PDB entry 2B7H | X-ray diffraction, 2.20 A resolution | chains B and D of the 4 polymer chains in the assembly

Chain B (and D):
Protein: hemoglobin beta chain
Organism: Dusicyon thous
Notes: chain D of this document is another copy of the same molecule, construct and numbering; everything in this record applies to it too
Reference sequence: P60526 (HBB_CHRBR); residues 1-146 here = UniProt positions 1-146
Chain sequence (146 residues; numbered 1 to 146; the number before each row is that of its first residue):
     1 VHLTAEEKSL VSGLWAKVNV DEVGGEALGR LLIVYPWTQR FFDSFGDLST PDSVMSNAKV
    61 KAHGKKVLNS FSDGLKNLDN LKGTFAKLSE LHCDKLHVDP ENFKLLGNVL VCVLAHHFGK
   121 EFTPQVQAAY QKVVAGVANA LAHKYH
Disordered / not traced: 1, 146 (chain D: 146)
Ion coordination: heme Fe near His92 (its only coordinating residue here)
Small-molecule neighbours: heme (HEM): Leu31, Thr38, Phe41, Phe42, Ser44, Phe45, Lys59, His63, Lys66, Val67, Ser70, Phe71, Phe85, Leu88, Leu91, His92, Leu96, Val98, Asn102, Phe103, Leu106, Val137, Leu141
Swiss-Prot annotation at these positions:
  - binding site (heme b): His63, His92
  - modified residue: Val1 (N-acetylvaline), Ser44 (Phosphoserine), Lys59 (N6-acetyllysine), Lys82 (N6-acetyllysine), Cys93 (S-nitrosocysteine), Lys144 (N6-acetyllysine)

Chain B / chain D interface:
Pairs across the interface - 4 pairs, chain B then chain D:
  His2(B) - Tyr145(D)
  Asn139(B) - Tyr145(D)
  Lys144(B) - Val1(D)
  Tyr145(B) - Val1(D)  hydrophobic
Other interface residues (no listed pair), chain B (6 interface residues in all): Lys82, His143
Other interface residues (no listed pair), chain D (4 interface residues in all): Asn139, His143

Summary:
The interface between chain B and chain D involves 6 residues on one side and 4 on the other. Chain B binds
heme. Curated annotation (UniProt) lists heme b-binding residues His63(B) and His92(B) on chain B.
Chain B and chain D are both hemoglobin beta chain (Dusicyon thous); the structure, Hemoglobin from Cerdocyon
thous, a canidae from Brazil, at 2.2 Angstroms resolution, was determined by X-ray diffraction.
